PDB entry 7K0C | electron microscopy, 3.30 A resolution | chains C and B of the 12 polymer chains in the assembly

== Chain C ==
Molecule: Polymeric immunoglobulin receptor
Organism: Homo sapiens
UniProt: P01833 (PIGR_HUMAN); residues 1-585 here correspond to UniProt positions 19-603 (UniProt number = residue number + 18)
Amino-acid sequence (591 residues; row label = number of the first residue in the row):
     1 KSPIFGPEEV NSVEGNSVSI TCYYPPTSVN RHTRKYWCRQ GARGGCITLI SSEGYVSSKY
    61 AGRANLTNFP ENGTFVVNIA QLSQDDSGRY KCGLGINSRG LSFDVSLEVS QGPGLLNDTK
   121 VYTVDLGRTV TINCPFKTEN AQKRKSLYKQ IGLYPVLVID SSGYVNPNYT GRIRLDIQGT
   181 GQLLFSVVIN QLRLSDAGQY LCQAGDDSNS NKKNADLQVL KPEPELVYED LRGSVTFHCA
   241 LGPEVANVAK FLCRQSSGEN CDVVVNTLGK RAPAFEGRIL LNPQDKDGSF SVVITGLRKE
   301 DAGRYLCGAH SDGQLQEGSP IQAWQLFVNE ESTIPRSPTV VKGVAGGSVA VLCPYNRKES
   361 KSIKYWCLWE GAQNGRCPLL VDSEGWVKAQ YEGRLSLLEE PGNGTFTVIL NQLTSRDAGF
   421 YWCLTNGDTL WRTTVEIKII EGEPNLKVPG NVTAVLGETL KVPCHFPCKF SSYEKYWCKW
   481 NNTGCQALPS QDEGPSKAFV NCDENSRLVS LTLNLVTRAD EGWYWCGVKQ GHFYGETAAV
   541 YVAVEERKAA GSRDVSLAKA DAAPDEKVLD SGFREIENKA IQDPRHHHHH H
Disordered / not traced: 1, 491-501, 547-591
Disulfides: Cys-22/Cys-92, Cys-38/Cys-46, Cys-134/Cys-202, Cys-239/Cys-307, Cys-253/Cys-261, Cys-464/Cys-526, Cys-478/Cys-485
Differences from the reference sequence: expression tag (586-591)
UniProt features mapped onto this chain:
  - glycosylation (N-linked (GlcNAc...) asparagine): Asn-65, Asn-72, Asn-117, Asn-168, Asn-403, Asn-451 (complex), Asn-481

== Chain B ==
Molecule: Immunoglobulin heavy constant mu
Organism: Homo sapiens
UniProt: P01871 (IGHM_HUMAN); residues 226-576 here correspond to UniProt positions 103-453 (UniProt number = residue number - 123)
Amino-acid sequence (369 residues; each row starts with the number of its first residue):
   208 DYKDDDDKLE VLFQGPGSLP VIAELPPKVS VFVPPRDGFF GNPRKSKLIC QATGFSPRQI
   268 QVSWLREGKQ VGSGVTTDQV QAEAKESGPT TYKVTSTLTI KESDWLGQSM FTCRVDHRGL
   328 TFQQNASSMC VPDQDTAIRV FAIPPSFASI FLTKSTKLTC LVTDLTTYDS VTISWTRQNG
   388 EAVKTHTNIS ESHPNATFSA VGEASICEDD WNSGERFTCT VTHTDLPSPL KQTISRPKGV
   448 ALHRPDVYLL PPAREQLNLR ESATITCLVT GFSPADVFVQ WMQRGQPLSP EKYVTSAPMP
   508 EPQAPGRYFA HSILTVSEEE WNTGETYTCV VAHEALPNRV TERTVDKSTG KPTLYNVSLV
   568 MSDTAGTCY
Disordered / not traced: 208-344, 572-576
Disulfides: Cys-367/Cys-426, Cys-474/Cys-536
Differences from the reference sequence: expression tag (208-225)
UniProt features mapped onto this chain:
  - glycosylation (N-linked (GlcNAc...) asparagine): Asn-332 (complex), Asn-395, Asn-402
From the paper describing this entry:
  - self-association interface (contacts with another copy of this molecule); pairs are residue here / residue on that copy: Cys-414/Cys-414 (disulfide)

== Chain C / chain B interface ==
Residue-residue contacts - 8 pairs, chain C then chain B:
  Arg-34(C) with Leu-466(B)
  Cys-46(C) with Arg-467(B), hydrogen bond (backbone-side chain)
  Ile-47(C) with Glu-526(B)
  Thr-48(C) with Arg-467(B), hydrogen bond (side chain-backbone)
  Ser-51(C) with Glu-468(B), hydrogen bond
  Tyr-55(C) with Glu-468(B); Ser-469(B)
  Ile-96(C) with Asn-465(B)
Interface residues without a listed pair, chain C (9 interface residues in all): Gly-45, Asn-97
Interface residues without a listed pair, chain B (7 interface residues in all): Ser-524
Interface features reported in the paper:
  - pairs named by the authors: Arg-34(C)/Glu-468(B), Tyr-55(C)/Ser-469(B)

== In short ==
The interface between chain C and chain B involves 9 residues on one side and 7 on the other; the contacts
include 3 hydrogen bonds. Polar pairs include Cys-46(C)/Arg-467(B), Thr-48(C)/Arg-467(B) and
Ser-51(C)/Glu-468(B). The paper describes contacts between Arg-34(C) and Glu-468(B) and Tyr-55(C) and
Ser-469(B). The paper reports a self-association interface involving Cys-414(B).
Here chain C is Polymeric immunoglobulin receptor and chain B is Immunoglobulin heavy constant mu, both from
Homo sapiens. Entry 7K0C (Structure of Secretory IgM Core) was determined by electron microscopy.
